PDB entry 6ICY | X-ray diffraction, 2.40 A resolution | chains A and B

# Chain A
Molecule: Hemagglutinin HA1 chain
From: Influenza A virus
UniProt: R4NN21 (R4NN21_9INFA); residues 0-320 here correspond to UniProt positions 19-339 (UniProt number = residue number + 19)
Sequence (321 residues; numbered 0 to 320; the number before each row is that of its first residue; numbering starts at 0):
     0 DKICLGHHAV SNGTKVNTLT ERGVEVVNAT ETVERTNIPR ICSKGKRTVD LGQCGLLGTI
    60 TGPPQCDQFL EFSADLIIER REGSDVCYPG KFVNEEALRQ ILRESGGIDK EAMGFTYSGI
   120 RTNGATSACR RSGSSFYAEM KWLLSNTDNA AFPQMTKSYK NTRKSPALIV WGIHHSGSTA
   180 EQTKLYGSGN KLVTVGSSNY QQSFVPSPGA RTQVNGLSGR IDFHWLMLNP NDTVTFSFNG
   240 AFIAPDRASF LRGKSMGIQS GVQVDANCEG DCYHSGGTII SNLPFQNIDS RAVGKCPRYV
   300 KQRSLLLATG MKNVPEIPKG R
Not modelled in the structure: 0-1, 316-320
Sequence notes: engineered mutation G176 (Val195 in R4NN21), T211 (Pro230 in R4NN21)
Cystine bridges: C41-C267, C53-C65, C86-C128, C271-C295
Covalently attached groups: N-acetylglucosamine (NAG) linked to N27, N230

# Chain B
Molecule: Hemagglutinin HA2 chain
From: Influenza A virus
UniProt: R4NN21 (R4NN21_9INFA); residues 322-498 here correspond to UniProt positions 340-516 (UniProt number = residue number + 18)
Sequence (177 residues; numbered 322 to 498; the number before each row is that of its first residue):
   322 GLFGAIAGFI ENGWEGLIDG WYGFRHQNAQ GEGTAADYKS TQSAIDQITG KLNRLIEKTN
   382 QQFELIDNEF NEVEKQIGNV INWTRDSITE VWSYNAELLV AMENQHTIDL ADSEMDKLYE
   442 RVKRQLRENA EEDGTGCFEI FHKCDDDCMA SIRNNTYDHS KYREEAMQNR IQIDPVK
Not modelled in the structure: 322, 491-498
Cystine bridges: C465-C469
Covalently attached groups: N-acetylglucosamine (NAG) linked to N403

# How chain A and chain B interact
Pairs across the interface - 129 pairs, chain A then chain B:
  I2(A) - F345(B)  hydrophobic
  I2(A) - H347(B)
  I2(A) - C458(B)
  I2(A) - F459(B)  hydrogen bond (backbone-backbone)
  I2(A) - M470(B)  hydrophobic
  C3(A) - W335(B)
  C3(A) - F345(B)
  C3(A) - R346(B)  hydrogen bond (backbone-backbone)
  C3(A) - G457(B)
  C3(A) - C458(B)  disulfide
  L4(A) - I331(B)
  L4(A) - W335(B)
  L4(A) - G344(B)
  L4(A) - F345(B)  hydrophobic
  L4(A) - L439(B)  hydrophobic
  L4(A) - Y440(B)  hydrophobic
  L4(A) - V443(B)  hydrophobic
  L4(A) - G457(B)  hydrogen bond (backbone-backbone)
  L4(A) - F459(B)  hydrophobic
  G5(A) - W335(B)
  G5(A) - Y343(B)
  G5(A) - G344(B)  hydrogen bond (backbone-backbone)
  G5(A) - M436(B)
  H6(A) - I327(B)
  H6(A) - N333(B)
  H6(A) - G334(B)
  H6(A) - W335(B)  hydrogen bond (backbone-backbone)
  H6(A) - L338(B)
  H6(A) - W342(B)
  H7(A) - W335(B)
  H7(A) - L338(B)
  H7(A) - G341(B)
  H7(A) - W342(B)  hydrogen bond (backbone-backbone)
  A8(A) - G334(B)
  A8(A) - W335(B)  hydrogen bond (backbone-backbone)
  A8(A) - E336(B)
  S10(A) - E336(B)
  V15(A) - N425(B)
  N16(A) - A422(B)
  N16(A) - N425(B)  hydrogen bond (backbone-side chain)
  T17(A) - A422(B)
  T17(A) - N425(B)
  T17(A) - Q426(B)  hydrogen bond
  L18(A) - L419(B)  hydrophobic
  L18(A) - A422(B)  hydrophobic
  L18(A) - M423(B)
  L18(A) - Q426(B)  hydrogen bond (backbone-side chain)
  T19(A) - Q426(B)
  V23(A) - I429(B)  hydrophobic
  T29(A) - L373(B)
  T31(A) - V421(B)
  E78(A) - F391(B)
  R79(A) - F391(B)
  R80(A) - F391(B)
  E94(A) - N392(B)  hydrogen bond
  E95(A) - D388(B)
  E95(A) - N389(B)  hydrogen bond
  E95(A) - V394(B)
  R98(A) - N389(B)
  Q99(A) - I387(B)  hydrogen bond (side chain-backbone)
  R102(A) - N389(B)
  M255(A) - Q383(B)  hydrogen bond
  M255(A) - F384(B)
  M255(A) - E385(B)
  Q258(A) - L386(B)
  Q258(A) - N389(B)  hydrogen bond
  Q258(A) - E390(B)  hydrogen bond (side chain-backbone)
  Q258(A) - F391(B)
  D270(A) - K379(B)  salt bridge
  S274(A) - E390(B)  hydrogen bond
  N281(A) - I377(B)
  N281(A) - E378(B)
  L282(A) - I377(B)  hydrophobic
  P283(A) - L376(B)
  F284(A) - A417(B)  hydrophobic
  F284(A) - L420(B)  hydrophobic
  S289(A) - R406(B)
  R290(A) - L386(B)
  R290(A) - D388(B)  salt bridge
  R290(A) - N389(B)
  R290(A) - E390(B)  salt bridge
  R290(A) - R406(B)
  V292(A) - F384(B)
  V292(A) - E385(B)
  V292(A) - L386(B)  hydrophobic
  G293(A) - Q382(B)
  G293(A) - Q383(B)
  G293(A) - F384(B)  hydrogen bond (backbone-backbone)
  K294(A) - T380(B)
  K294(A) - N381(B)
  K294(A) - Q382(B)
  K294(A) - Q383(B)  hydrogen bond
  C295(A) - T380(B)
  R297(A) - E378(B)
  R297(A) - T380(B)  hydrogen bond
  R297(A) - W413(B)
  Y298(A) - T410(B)
  Y298(A) - W413(B)
  V299(A) - W413(B)
  V299(A) - S414(B)
  V299(A) - A417(B)  hydrophobic
  K300(A) - T410(B)
  K300(A) - E411(B)  salt bridge
  K300(A) - S414(B)  hydrogen bond (backbone-side chain)
  Q301(A) - S414(B)  hydrogen bond (side chain-backbone)
  Q301(A) - E418(B)  hydrogen bond
  L304(A) - A417(B)  hydrophobic
  L304(A) - E418(B)
  L304(A) - V421(B)  hydrophobic
  L305(A) - V421(B)
  L305(A) - N425(B)  hydrogen bond (backbone-side chain)
  L306(A) - L373(B)  hydrophobic
  L306(A) - L376(B)  hydrophobic
  L306(A) - E424(B)
  L306(A) - N425(B)
  A307(A) - N425(B)  hydrogen bond (backbone-side chain)
  A307(A) - T428(B)
  T308(A) - W342(B)
  T308(A) - I369(B)
  G309(A) - W342(B)
  G309(A) - T428(B)
  M310(A) - W342(B)  hydrophobic
  M310(A) - Y343(B)  hydrophobic
  M310(A) - A432(B)  hydrophobic
  V313(A) - E332(B)
  V313(A) - N333(B)
  V313(A) - G334(B)  hydrogen bond (backbone-backbone)
  P314(A) - N333(B)
  E315(A) - N333(B)
Also at the interface, not in a pair above, chain A (60 interface residues in all): V9, V25, E103, S254, G256, S259, K311
Also at the interface, not in a pair above, chain B (64 interface residues in all): A328, I461, I473
Disulfides between the chains: C3(A)-C458(B)

# Overview
60 residues of chain A and 64 residues of chain B are in contact, with 1 disulfide bond, 26 hydrogen bonds and
4 salt bridges. Polar contacts include D270(A)-K379(B), R290(A)-D388(B) and R290(A)-E390(B).
N-acetylglucosamine is covalently linked to N27(A) and N230(A). Covalently linked N-acetylglucosamine: at
N403(B).
Chain A is Hemagglutinin HA1 chain and chain B is Hemagglutinin HA2 chain, both from Influenza A virus; the
structure, Crystal structure of H7 hemagglutinin mutant H7-AGTL ( V186G, P221T) from the influenza virus
A/Anhui/1/2013 (H7N9), was determined by X-ray diffraction together with 6ICW, 6ICX, 6ID2, 6ID3, 6ID5, 6ID8
and 4 further entries from the same study.
